PDB entry 8W09 | electron microscopy, 3.20 A resolution | chains A and B of the 12 polymer chains in the assembly

[Chain A (and B)]
Name: Integrase
Source organism: Human immunodeficiency virus 1
Notes: chain B of this document is another copy of the same molecule, construct and numbering; everything in this record applies to it too
Reference sequence: Q9YUI7 (Q9YUI7_9HIV1); residue numbers follow UniProt; this construct covers 1-288
Sequence (292 residues; row label = number of the first residue in the row; numbers below 1 keep their minus sign (Gly-3 is residue -3)):
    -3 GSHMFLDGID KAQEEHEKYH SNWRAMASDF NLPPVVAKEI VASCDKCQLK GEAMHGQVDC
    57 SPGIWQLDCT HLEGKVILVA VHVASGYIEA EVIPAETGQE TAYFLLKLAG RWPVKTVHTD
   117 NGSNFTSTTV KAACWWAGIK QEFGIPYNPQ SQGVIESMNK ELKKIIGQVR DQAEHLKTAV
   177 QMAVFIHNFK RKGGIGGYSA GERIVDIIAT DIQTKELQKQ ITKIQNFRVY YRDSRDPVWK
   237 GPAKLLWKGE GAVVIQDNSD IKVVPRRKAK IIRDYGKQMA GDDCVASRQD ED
Disordered / not traced: -3 to 0, 229-236, 269-288 (chain B: -3 to 1, 45-56, 140-148, 229-234, 271-288)
Construct notes: expression tag (-3 to 0); conflict Gly140 (Ser in Q9YUI7)
Ion coordination: Zn2+: His12, His16, Cys40, Cys43; Mg2+ site 1: Asp64, Asp116 (together with Dolutegravir); Mg2+ site 2: Asp64, Glu152 (together with Dolutegravir)
Small-molecule neighbours: Dolutegravir (DLU; (4R,12aS)-N-(2,4-difluorobenzyl)-7-hydroxy-4-methyl-6,8-dioxo-3,4,6,8,12,12a-hexahydro-2H-pyrido[1',2':4,5]pyrazino[2,1-b][1,3]oxazine-9-carboxamide): Asp64, Asp116, Gly118, Tyr143, Pro145, Gln146, Glu152

[Interface between chain A and chain B]
Pairs across the interface - 54 pairs, chain A then chain B:
  Tyr83(A) - Arg107(B)  hydrogen bond (side chain-backbone)
  Glu85(A) - Arg107(B)
  Ala86(A) - Arg107(B)  hydrogen bond (backbone-side chain)
  Tyr99(A) - Lys173(B)
  Tyr99(A) - Gln177(B)  hydrogen bond
  Leu102(A) - Thr174(B)
  Leu102(A) - Gln177(B)
  Lys103(A) - Gln177(B)
  Ala105(A) - Phe181(B)
  Ala105(A) - Phe185(B)
  Gly106(A) - Phe181(B)
  Gly106(A) - Asn184(B)  hydrogen bond (backbone-side chain)
  Gly106(A) - Phe185(B)
  Arg107(A) - Tyr83(B)  hydrogen bond (backbone-side chain)
  Arg107(A) - Glu85(B)
  Arg107(A) - Ala86(B)  hydrogen bond (side chain-backbone)
  Arg107(A) - Gln177(B)  hydrogen bond
  Arg107(A) - Val180(B)
  Trp108(A) - Trp108(B)  hydrophobic
  Trp108(A) - Phe185(B)
  Pro109(A) - Phe185(B)  hydrophobic
  Trp132(A) - Gln168(B)  hydrogen bond
  Trp132(A) - Met178(B)  hydrophobic
  Trp132(A) - Phe181(B)  hydrophobic
  Trp132(A) - Ile182(B)  hydrophobic
  Gln168(A) - Trp132(B)  hydrogen bond
  Lys173(A) - Tyr99(B)
  Thr174(A) - Leu102(B)
  Gln177(A) - Tyr99(B)  hydrogen bond
  Gln177(A) - Leu102(B)
  Gln177(A) - Lys103(B)
  Gln177(A) - Arg107(B)  hydrogen bond
  Met178(A) - Leu102(B)  hydrophobic
  Met178(A) - Trp132(B)  hydrophobic
  Val180(A) - Arg107(B)
  Phe181(A) - Ala105(B)
  Phe181(A) - Gly106(B)
  Phe181(A) - Trp132(B)  hydrophobic
  Phe181(A) - Ala133(B)
  Ile182(A) - Trp132(B)  hydrophobic
  Asn184(A) - Gly106(B)  hydrogen bond (side chain-backbone)
  Phe185(A) - Ala105(B)
  Phe185(A) - Gly106(B)
  Phe185(A) - Arg107(B)
  Phe185(A) - Trp108(B)
  Phe185(A) - Pro109(B)
  Glu198(A) - Ile208(B)
  Val201(A) - Val201(B)
  Val201(A) - Ile204(B)  hydrophobic
  Val201(A) - Ala205(B)
  Val201(A) - Ile208(B)  hydrophobic
  Ile204(A) - Val201(B)  hydrophobic
  Ala205(A) - Val201(B)
  Ile208(A) - Glu198(B)
Other interface residues (no listed pair), chain A (29 interface residues in all): Ala133, Tyr194
Other interface residues (no listed pair), chain B (30 interface residues in all): Lys186, Glu212

[Overview]
Chain A and chain B form an interface of 29 and 30 residues respectively, with 12 hydrogen bonds. Among the
polar pairs are Tyr83(A)-Arg107(B), Ala86(A)-Arg107(B) and Tyr99(A)-Gln177(B). Chain A binds Dolutegravir. The
Zn2+ site is built by His12(A), His16(A), Cys40(A) and Cys43(A).
Chain A and chain B are both Integrase (Human immunodeficiency virus 1); the structure, HIV-1 wild-type
intasome core, was determined by electron microscopy together with 8W2R and 8W34 from the same study.
